PDB entry 5WME | X-ray diffraction, 2.30 A resolution | chains A and B of the 4 polymer chains in the assembly

Chain A (and B):
Name: Capsid assembly scaffolding protein, Myosin-7
Organism: Bacillus phage phi29
Notes: fragment: UNP P13848 residues 2-48, UNP P12883 residues 1729-1786; chain B of this document is another copy of the same molecule, construct and numbering; everything in this record applies to it too
Reference sequence: chimeric construct of P13848, P12883: residues 2-47 from P13848 (SCAF_BPPH2) positions 2-47 (same numbers); residues 48-1786 from P12883 positions 1728-1786 (offset varies)
Amino-acid sequence (109 residues; numbered -2 to 1786; 1680 numbers in that range are skipped by the numbering (no residue carries them; nothing is unmodelled there); the number before each row is that of its first residue; numbers below 1 keep their minus sign (Gly-2 is residue -2)):
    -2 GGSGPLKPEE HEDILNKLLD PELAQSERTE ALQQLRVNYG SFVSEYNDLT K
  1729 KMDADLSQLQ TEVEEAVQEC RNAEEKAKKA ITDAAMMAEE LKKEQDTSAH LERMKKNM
Not modelled in the structure: -2 to 1, 1773-1786 (chain B: -2 to 0, 1773-1786)
Differences from the reference sequence: expression tag (-2 to 1)
What the authors report for this chain:
  - self-association interface (contacts with another copy of this molecule): Met1730

How chain A and chain B interact:
Pairs across the interface - 34 pairs, chain A then chain B:
  Met1730(A) - Leu1769(B)  hydrophobic
  Asp1731(A) - Ala1766(B)
  Leu1734(A) - Ala1762(B)
  Leu1734(A) - Met1765(B)
  Leu1734(A) - Ala1766(B)
  Gln1738(A) - Ile1759(B)
  Gln1738(A) - Ala1762(B)
  Gln1738(A) - Ala1763(B)
  Val1741(A) - Ala1755(B)
  Val1741(A) - Ile1759(B)  hydrophobic
  Glu1742(A) - Ile1759(B)
  Val1745(A) - Ala1755(B)  hydrophobic
  Val1745(A) - Lys1756(B)
  Cys1748(A) - Glu1752(B)
  Arg1749(A) - Glu1752(B)  salt bridge
  Glu1752(A) - Val1745(B)
  Glu1752(A) - Cys1748(B)
  Glu1752(A) - Arg1749(B)  salt bridge
  Glu1752(A) - Glu1752(B)
  Ala1755(A) - Val1741(B)
  Ala1755(A) - Val1745(B)  hydrophobic
  Lys1756(A) - Val1745(B)
  Ile1759(A) - Gln1738(B)
  Ile1759(A) - Val1741(B)  hydrophobic
  Ile1759(A) - Glu1742(B)
  Ile1759(A) - Val1745(B)  hydrophobic
  Ala1762(A) - Gln1738(B)
  Ala1763(A) - Gln1738(B)
  Met1765(A) - Leu1734(B)
  Ala1766(A) - Asp1731(B)
  Ala1766(A) - Leu1734(B)
  Leu1769(A) - Met1730(B)  hydrophobic
  Lys1770(A) - Asp1731(B)  salt bridge
  Glu1772(A) - Thr47(B)
Also at the interface, not in a pair above, chain B (21 interface residues in all): Ala1751, Lys1770

Summary:
20 residues of chain A and 21 residues of chain B are in contact, with 3 salt bridges. Polar contacts include
Arg1749(A)-Glu1752(B) and Lys1770(A)-Asp1731(B). From the paper: a self-association interface involving
Met1730(A).
Both chains are Capsid assembly scaffolding protein, Myosin-7 (Bacillus phage phi29). Entry 5WME (Crystal
Structure of Amino Acids 1729-1786 of Human Beta Cardiac Myosin Fused to Gp7 as Anti-Parallel ...) was
determined by X-ray diffraction, deposited together with 5WLZ, 5WJB and 5WLQ.
